PDB entry 7COW | X-ray diffraction, 2.86 A resolution | chains I and K of the 20 polymer chains in the assembly

[Chain I]
Molecule: 353-nt DNA strand
Source organism: other sequences
Sequence (353 nucleotides; numbered 1 to 353; the number before each row is that of its first residue):
     1 CGCTGCGAAA AAAAAAACGC ATCCCGGTGC CGAGGCCGCT CAATTGGTCG TAGACAGCTC
    61 TAGCACCGCT TAAACGCACG TACGCGCTGT CTACCGCGTT TTAACCGCCA CTAGAAGCGC
   121 TTACTAGTCT CCAGGCACGT GTGAGACCGG CACATGAAAA AAAAAATGCA TGCTCGAGTA
   181 TGAAAAAAAA AATCGCATCC CGGTGCCGAG GCCGCTCAAT TGGTCGTAGA CAGCTCTAGC
   241 ACCGCTTAAA CGCACGTACG CGCTGTCTAC CGCGTTTTAA CCGCCACTAG AAGCGCTTAC
   301 TAGTCTCCAG GCACGTGTGA GACCGGCACA TGAAAAAAAA AACGCAGCGG TAC
Metal / ion sites: K+ site 1: DT61 (shared with 1 residue of chain J); K+ site 2: DT237, DA238

[Chain K]
Molecule: Histone H3.1
Source organism: Homo sapiens
UniProt: P68431 (H31_HUMAN); residues 0-135 here correspond to UniProt positions 1-136 (UniProt number = residue number + 1)
Amino-acid sequence (138 residues; each row starts with the number of its first residue; numbers below 1 keep their minus sign (Ser-2 is residue -2)):
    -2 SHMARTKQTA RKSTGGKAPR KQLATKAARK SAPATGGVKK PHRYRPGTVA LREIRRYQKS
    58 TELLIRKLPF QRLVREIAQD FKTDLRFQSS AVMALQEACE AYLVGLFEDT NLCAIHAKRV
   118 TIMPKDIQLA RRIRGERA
Not modelled in the structure: -2 to 37
Sequence notes: expression tag (-2 to -1)
UniProt features mapped onto this chain:
  - modified residue: Arg2 (Asymmetric dimethylarginine), Thr3 (Phosphothreonine), Lys4 (Allysine), Gln5 (5-glutamyl dopamine), Thr6 (Phosphothreonine), Arg8 (Citrulline), Lys9 (N6,N6,N6-trimethyllysine), Ser10 (ADP-ribosylserine), Thr11 (Phosphothreonine), Lys14 (N6-(2-hydroxyisobutyryl)lysine), Arg17 (Asymmetric dimethylarginine), Lys18 (N6-(2-hydroxyisobutyryl)lysine), Lys23 (N6-(2-hydroxyisobutyryl)lysine), Arg26 (Citrulline), Lys27 (N6,N6,N6-trimethyllysine), Ser28 (ADP-ribosylserine), Lys36 (N6,N6,N6-trimethyllysine), Lys37 (N6-methyllysine), Tyr41 (Phosphotyrosine), Lys56 (N6,N6,N6-trimethyllysine) and 8 more in UniProt
  - lipidation: Lys18 (N6-decanoyllysine)

[How chain I and chain K interact]
Pairs across the interface - 25 pairs, chain I then chain K:
  DG63(I) - Arg83(K)  phosphate contact
  DG63(I) - Phe84(K)  sugar contact
  DG63(I) - Gln85(K)  phosphate contact
  DG63(I) - Ser86(K)  hydrogen bond to the phosphate
  DC64(I) - Arg72(K)  salt bridge to the phosphate
  DC64(I) - Arg83(K)  phosphate contact
  DC64(I) - Phe84(K)  hydrogen bond to the phosphate
  DA74(I) - Arg63(K)  salt bridge to the phosphate
  DA82(I) - Arg42(K)  salt bridge to the phosphate
  DA82(I) - Pro43(K)  sugar contact
  DG84(I) - Arg116(K)  phosphate contact
  DG84(I) - Val117(K)  hydrogen bond to the phosphate
  DG84(I) - Thr118(K)  hydrogen bond to the phosphate
  DG84(I) - Met120(K)  phosphate contact
  DC85(I) - Met120(K)  phosphate contact
  DC85(I) - Lys122(K)  salt bridge to the phosphate
  DA157(I) - Tyr41(K)  phosphate contact
  DA157(I) - Thr45(K)  phosphate contact
  DA158(I) - His39(K)  hydrogen bond to the sugar
  DA158(I) - Arg40(K)  phosphate contact
  DA158(I) - Tyr41(K)  phosphate contact
  DA158(I) - Arg42(K)  hydrogen bond to the phosphate
  DA159(I) - Pro38(K)  phosphate contact
  DA159(I) - His39(K)  phosphate contact
  DA159(I) - Arg40(K)  hydrogen bond to the phosphate
Also at the interface, not in a pair above, chain I (13 interface residues in all): DA73, DC79, DT81, DC83
Also at the interface, not in a pair above, chain K (20 interface residues in all): Gln68, Leu82

[Summary]
13 residues of chain I and 20 residues of chain K are in contact, with 7 hydrogen bonds and 4 salt bridges.
Polar pairs include DA158(I)-His39(K), DG63(I)-Ser86(K) and DC64(I)-Phe84(K). DT237(I) and DA238(I) form the
K+ site 2.
Chain I is a 353-nt DNA strand (other sequences) and chain K is Histone H3.1 (Homo sapiens); the structure,
353 bp di-nucleosome harboring cohesive DNA termini with linker histone H1.0, was determined by X-ray
diffraction, deposited together with 6LER, 6L9Z, 6LA2 and 6LAB.
